PDB entry 8Q1B | electron microscopy, 3.40 A resolution | chains A and B of the 33 polymer chains in the assembly

[Chain A]
Protein: Probable mitochondrial-processing peptidase subunit beta
Source organism: Schizosaccharomyces pombe
Reference sequence: Q9P7X1 (MPPB_SCHPO); numbering as in UniProt (aligned over 1-457)
Sequence (457 residues; numbered 1 to 457; the number before each row is that of its first residue):
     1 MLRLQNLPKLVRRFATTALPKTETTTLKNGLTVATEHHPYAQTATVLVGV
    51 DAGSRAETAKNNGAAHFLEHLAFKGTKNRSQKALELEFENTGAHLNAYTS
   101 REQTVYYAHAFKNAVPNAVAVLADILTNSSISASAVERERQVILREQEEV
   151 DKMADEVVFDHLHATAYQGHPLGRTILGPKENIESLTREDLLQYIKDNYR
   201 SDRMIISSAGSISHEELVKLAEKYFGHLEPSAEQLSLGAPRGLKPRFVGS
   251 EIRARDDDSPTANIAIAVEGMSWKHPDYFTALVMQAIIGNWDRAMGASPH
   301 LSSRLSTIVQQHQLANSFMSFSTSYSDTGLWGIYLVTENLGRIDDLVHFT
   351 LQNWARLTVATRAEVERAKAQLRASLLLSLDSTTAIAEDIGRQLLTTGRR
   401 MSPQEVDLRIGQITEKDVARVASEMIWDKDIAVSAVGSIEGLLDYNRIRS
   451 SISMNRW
Disordered / not traced: 1-14
UniProt features mapped onto this chain:
  - active site: E69 (Proton acceptor)
  - binding site (Zn(2+)): H66, H70, E146

[Chain B]
Protein: Cytochrome b-c1 complex subunit 2, mitochondrial
Source organism: Schizosaccharomyces pombe
Reference sequence: P78761 (QCR2_SCHPO); residues 1-426 here = UniProt positions 1-426
Sequence (426 residues; row label = number of the first residue in the row):
     1 MKSFTRNLRRFQTPRRNLHGISYTPKKVEGVSFAGRETPTATGSLSVVIN
    51 AGSRYQPDAGVSHLLEKFAFKTTEERSALRITRESELLGGQLSTQITREH
   101 IILTARFLNEYLEYYARLLAEVVDATKFLPFQLTEEVLPTARIESELFRE
   151 DILRVAMAKLHEKAFHRGIGNEVYLPASASPSISEIKDFASKAYVKSNFS
   201 VISSGPDVQKASDLCAKYFAVIPDGSPLKSAPTKISSGESRVYSKGTNYF
   251 CLGFPAPAASPELFVLSSILGGDAAVKWSHGNTLLAKAAGTASEYKATAV
   301 ADLTPYSDASLLSVVISGSCPKAIKATASESFKALKSLSSNIPNDVVKSG
   351 IAMAKTKYLSAFEPVTLNAISASSLVSASKGSDAFISGFDKVTPASISKV
   401 VSSLLAKPASTVAVGNLDVLPYYDEL
Disordered / not traced: 1-20

[How chain A and chain B interact]
Pairs across the interface - 60 pairs, chain A then chain B:
  A15(A) - E37(B)
  A15(A) - P206(B)
  T16(A) - P206(B)
  T17(A) - E37(B)
  T17(A) - P206(B)
  A18(A) - P39(B)
  L19(A) - P39(B)
  P20(A) - P39(B)
  Q42(A) - L359(B)
  T43(A) - E363(B)  hydrogen bond
  E69(A) - W278(B)
  H70(A) - W278(B)
  F73(A) - K277(B)
  K74(A) - W278(B)  hydrogen bond (side chain-backbone)
  K82(A) - N282(B)
  E85(A) - S279(B)  hydrogen bond
  E85(A) - N282(B)
  L86(A) - N282(B)
  F88(A) - A275(B)
  F88(A) - V276(B)  hydrophobic
  E89(A) - A275(B)
  E89(A) - G281(B)
  E89(A) - N282(B)
  E89(A) - M353(B)
  N90(A) - S349(B)
  G92(A) - A352(B)
  G92(A) - T356(B)  hydrogen bond (backbone-side chain)
  A93(A) - A275(B)
  H94(A) - A275(B)
  H94(A) - T356(B)
  L95(A) - A275(B)  hydrogen bond (backbone-backbone)
  L95(A) - V276(B)  hydrophobic
  L95(A) - K277(B)  hydrogen bond (backbone-backbone)
  N96(A) - K277(B)
  A97(A) - K277(B)  hydrogen bond (backbone-side chain)
  F111(A) - T356(B)  hydrogen bond (backbone-side chain)
  F111(A) - L359(B)  hydrophobic
  G296(A) - K71(B)  hydrogen bond (backbone-side chain)
  A297(A) - T82(B)
  H300(A) - T82(B)
  H300(A) - R83(B)  hydrogen bond (backbone-side chain)
  H300(A) - E136(B)  salt bridge
  L301(A) - R83(B)
  L301(A) - E86(B)
  S302(A) - R83(B)
  S302(A) - E86(B)  hydrogen bond (backbone-side chain)
  A370(A) - L87(B)
  Q371(A) - E86(B)
  R373(A) - L108(B)
  R373(A) - E110(B)  salt bridge
  A374(A) - G89(B)
  A374(A) - L108(B)  hydrophobic
  L377(A) - T42(B)
  L378(A) - T42(B)
  L378(A) - Q91(B)
  L378(A) - R106(B)  hydrogen bond (backbone-side chain)
  D381(A) - R106(B)
  D381(A) - E363(B)
  D381(A) - P364(B)
  T383(A) - E363(B)  hydrogen bond
Other interface residues (no listed pair), chain A (47 interface residues in all): H38, T91, H109, A110, E146, R293, A294, M295, R367
Other interface residues (no listed pair), chain B (41 interface residues in all): T38, T40, A78, L79, F107, T140, I143, D207, T283, K355, S360, V365

[In short]
47 residues of chain A face 41 of chain B across their interface; the contacts include 13 hydrogen bonds and 2
salt bridges. Among the polar pairs are H300(A)-E136(B), R373(A)-E110(B) and T43(A)-E363(B). UniProt lists
active-site residue E69(A) and 3 Zn2+-binding residues on chain A.
Here chain A is Probable mitochondrial-processing peptidase subunit beta and chain B is Cytochrome b-c1
complex subunit 2, mitochondrial, both from Schizosaccharomyces pombe. Entry 8Q1B (III2-IV1 respiratory
supercomplex from S. pombe) was determined by electron microscopy.
